9IHD - chains H and I of the 12 polymer chains in the assembly; structure by electron microscopy, 2.97 A resolution.

[Chain H]
Molecule: Histone H2B 1.1
Organism: Xenopus laevis
Reference sequence: P02281 (H2B11_XENLA); residues 26-121 here correspond to UniProt positions 30-125 (UniProt number = residue number + 4)
Sequence (96 residues; numbered 26 to 121; the number before each row is that of its first residue):
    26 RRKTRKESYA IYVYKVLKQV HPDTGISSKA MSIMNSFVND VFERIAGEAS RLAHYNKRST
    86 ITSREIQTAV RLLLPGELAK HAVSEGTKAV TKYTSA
Disordered / not traced: 26-27
Construct notes: conflict Thr29 (Ser33 in P02281)
Swiss-Prot annotation at these positions:
  - glycosylation: Ser109 (O-linked (GlcNAc) serine)
  - cross-link: Lys117 (Glycyl lysine isopeptide (Lys-Gly) (interchain with G-Cter in ubiquitin))

[Chain I]
Molecule: Widom-601 DNA
Sequence (147 nucleotides; numbered -73 to 73; the number before each row is that of its first residue; numbers below 1 keep their minus sign (DA-73 is residue -73)):
   -73 ATCGGATGTA TATATCTGAC ACGTGCCTGG AGACTAGGGA GTAATCCCCT TGGCGGTTAA
   -13 AACGCGGGGG ACAGCGCGTA CGTGCGTTTA AGCGGTGCTA GAGCTGTCTA CGACCAATTG
    47 AGCGGCCTCG GCACCGGGAT TCTCGAT
Disordered / not traced: -73, 73

[Chain H / chain I interface]
Pairs across the interface (13; chain H residue first):
  Lys28(H) with DG51(I), phosphate contact
  Thr29(H) with DG50(I), sugar contact
  Arg30(H) with DG48(I), base contact; DC49(I), sugar contact; DG50(I), phosphate contact
  Lys31(H) with DC49(I), sugar contact; DG50(I), hydrogen bond to the phosphate
  Glu32(H) with DC49(I), phosphate contact
  Ser33(H) with DC49(I), phosphate contact
  Ile36(H) with DG48(I), phosphate contact; DC49(I), phosphate contact
  Tyr37(H) with DG48(I), hydrogen bond to the phosphate
  Lys40(H) with DG48(I), salt bridge to the phosphate
Other interface residues (no listed pair), chain I (5 interface residues in all): DC-26

[Overview]
9 residues of chain H face 5 of chain I across their interface; the contacts include 2 hydrogen bonds and 1
salt bridge. Polar pairs include Lys31(H)-DG50(I), Tyr37(H)-DG48(I) and Lys40(H)-DG48(I).
Here chain H is Histone H2B 1.1 (Xenopus laevis) and chain I is Widom-601 DNA. Entry 9IHD (Nucleosome core
particle bound by one molecule of DTT-reduced native monomeric myeloperoxidase) was determined by electron
microscopy (same publication as 9GEN, 9GEO, 9GEP, 9GEQ, 9GER, 9IHE and 9IHF).
